Entry 7KAU (electron microscopy, 4.00 A resolution); this record covers chains A and B of the 7 polymer chains in the assembly.

[Chain A]
Molecule: Protein transport protein SEC61
Source organism: Saccharomyces cerevisiae BY4741
Notes: engineered mutation(s): M90L/T185I/M294I/M450L
UniProt: P32915 (SC61A_YEAST); residues 1-480 here = UniProt positions 1-480
Chain sequence (480 residues; numbered 1 to 480; the number before each row is that of its first residue):
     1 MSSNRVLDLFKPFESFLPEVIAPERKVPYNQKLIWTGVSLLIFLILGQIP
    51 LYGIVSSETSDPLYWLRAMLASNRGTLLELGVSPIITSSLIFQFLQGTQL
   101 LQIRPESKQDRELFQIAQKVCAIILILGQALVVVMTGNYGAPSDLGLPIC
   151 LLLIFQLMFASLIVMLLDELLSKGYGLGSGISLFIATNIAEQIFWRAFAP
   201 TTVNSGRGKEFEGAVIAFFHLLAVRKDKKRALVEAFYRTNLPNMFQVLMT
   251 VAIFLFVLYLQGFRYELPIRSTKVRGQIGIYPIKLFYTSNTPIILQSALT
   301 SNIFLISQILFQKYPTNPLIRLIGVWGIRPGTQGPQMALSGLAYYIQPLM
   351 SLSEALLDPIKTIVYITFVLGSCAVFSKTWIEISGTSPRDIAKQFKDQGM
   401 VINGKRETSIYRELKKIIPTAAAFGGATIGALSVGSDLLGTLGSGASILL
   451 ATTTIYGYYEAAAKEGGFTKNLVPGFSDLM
Not modelled in the structure: 1-11, 56-61, 143-146, 329-335, 469-480
Construct notes: variant L90 (Met in P32915), I185 (Thr in P32915), I294 (Met in P32915), L450 (Met in P32915)
Swiss-Prot annotation at these positions:
  - mutagenesis: K273 (K273P/G: Severe growth defect), R275 (R275D/G/P/Q/Y: Severe growth defect; R275E/F/V: Severe growth defect; lowers SRP-dependent and SRP-independent translocation), G276 (G276P: Severe growth defect), K405 (K405D/E/P: Severe growth defect), R406 (R406D: Severe growth defect; lowers SRP-dependent translocation; R406E: Severe growth defect; lowers SRP-dependent and SRP-independent translocation; R406H/W: Severe growth defect)

[Chain B]
Molecule: Protein transport protein SBH1
Source organism: Saccharomyces cerevisiae BY4741
UniProt: P52870 (SC6B1_YEAST); residue numbers follow UniProt; this construct covers 1-82
Chain sequence (82 residues; each row starts with the number of its first residue):
     1 MSSPTPPGGQRTLQKRKQGSSQKVAASAPKKNTNSNNSILKIYSDEATGL
    51 RVDPLVVLFLAVGFIFSVVALHVISKVAGKLF
Not modelled in the structure: 1-50

[How chain A and chain B interact]
Pairs across the interface (26):
  L17(A) - R51(B)  hydrogen bond (backbone-side chain)
  P18(A) - R51(B)
  E19(A) - V52(B)
  V20(A) - V52(B)
  I21(A) - R51(B)
  I21(A) - V52(B)
  W35(A) - P54(B)  hydrophobic
  W35(A) - L55(B)  hydrophobic
  V38(A) - L58(B)  hydrophobic
  I45(A) - I65(B)  hydrophobic
  L46(A) - I65(B)  hydrophobic
  I49(A) - I65(B)  hydrophobic
  I49(A) - V68(B)  hydrophobic
  P50(A) - H72(B)
  L51(A) - H72(B)  hydrogen bond (backbone-side chain)
  Y52(A) - L71(B)  hydrophobic
  Y52(A) - H72(B)
  Y52(A) - S75(B)
  L152(A) - L71(B)  hydrophobic
  Q156(A) - F64(B)
  Q156(A) - V68(B)
  F159(A) - F64(B)  hydrophobic
  A160(A) - F64(B)
  I163(A) - A61(B)  hydrophobic
  L170(A) - P54(B)  hydrophobic
  Y175(A) - P54(B)
Interface residues without a listed pair, chain A (24 interface residues in all): I42, L77, L166, L167
Interface residues without a listed pair, chain B (14 interface residues in all): V57, L60

[Summary]
Chain A and chain B form an interface of 24 and 14 residues respectively; the contacts include 2 hydrogen
bonds. Polar contacts include L17(A)-R51(B) and L51(A)-H72(B). Curated annotation (UniProt) lists 5
mutagenesis sites on chain A.
Here chain A is Protein transport protein SEC61 and chain B is Protein transport protein SBH1, both from
Saccharomyces cerevisiae BY4741. Entry 7KAU (Cryo-EM structure of the Sec complex from S. cerevisiae, Sec61
pore ring and Sec63 FN3 double ...) was determined by electron microscopy together with 7KAH, 7KAI, 7KAJ,
7KAK, 7KAL, 7KAM and 8 further entries from the same study.
